1RYP - chains J and Z of the 28 polymer chains in the assembly; structure by X-ray diffraction, 1.90 A resolution.

# Chain J
Name: 20S proteasome
From: Saccharomyces cerevisiae
Notes: EC 3.4.99.46; engineered mutation(s): CHAINS H, V, T1A, CHAIN L, Z, K33R
UniProt: P25451 (PSB3_YEAST); the author numbering skips numbers that UniProt does not, so the offset changes along the chain: -8 to -1 = UniProt 2-9; 1-196 = UniProt 10-205
Chain sequence (204 residues; row label = number of the first residue in the row; note: 1 number in that range is skipped by the numbering (no residue carries it; nothing is unmodelled there); numbers below 1 keep their minus sign (Ser-8 is residue -8)):
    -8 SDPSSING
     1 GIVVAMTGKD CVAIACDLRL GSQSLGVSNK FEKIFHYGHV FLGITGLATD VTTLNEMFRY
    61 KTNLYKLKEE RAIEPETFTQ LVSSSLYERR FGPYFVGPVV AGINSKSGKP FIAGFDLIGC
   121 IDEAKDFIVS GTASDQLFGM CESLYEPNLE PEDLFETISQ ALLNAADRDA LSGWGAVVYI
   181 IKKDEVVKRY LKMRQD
Metal / ion sites: Mg2+ site 1: Gly131, Ser134; Mg2+ site 2: Ala166, Asp169, Ser172; Mg2+ site 3: Asp196 (shared with Ala165(Z), Asp168(Z), Ser171(Z) of chain Z)
UniProt features mapped onto this chain:
  - modified residue: Ser22 (Phosphoserine)
  - cross-link: Lys61 (Glycyl lysine isopeptide (Lys-Gly) (interchain with G-Cter in ubiquitin))

# Chain Z
Name: 20S proteasome
From: Saccharomyces cerevisiae
Notes: EC 3.4.99.46; engineered mutation(s): CHAINS H, V, T1A, CHAIN L, Z, K33R
UniProt: P30656 (PSB5_YEAST); residues 1-212 here correspond to UniProt positions 76-287 (UniProt number = residue number + 75)
Chain sequence (212 residues; each row starts with the number of its first residue):
     1 TTTLAFRFQG GIIVAVDSRA TAGNWVASQT VKRVIEINPF LLGTMAGGAA DCQFWETWLG
    61 SQCRLHELRE KERISVAAAS KILSNLVYQY KGAGLSMGTM ICGYTRKEGP TIYYVDSDGT
   121 RLKGDIFCVG SGQTFAYGVL DSNYKWDLSV EDALYLGKRS ILAAAHRDAY SGGSVNLYHV
   181 TEDGWIYHGN HDVGELFWKV KEEEGSFNNV IG
Construct notes: conflict Arg33 (Lys108 in P30656)
Metal / ion sites: Mg2+: Ala165, Asp168, Ser171 (shared with Asp196(J) of chain J)

# Interface between chain J and chain Z
Pairs across the interface (44):
  Ser-4(J) - Asn24(Z)
  Arg19(J) - Ala169(Z)
  Ser24(J) - Arg167(Z)
  Ser24(J) - Asp168(Z)
  Ser24(J) - Ala169(Z)  hydrogen bond (backbone-backbone)
  Ser24(J) - Tyr170(Z)
  Leu25(J) - Phe135(Z)  hydrophobic
  Leu25(J) - Arg167(Z)
  Gly26(J) - Arg167(Z)  hydrogen bond (backbone-side chain)
  Asn29(J) - Asn209(Z)
  Asn29(J) - Val210(Z)
  Lys30(J) - Asn209(Z)  hydrogen bond (side chain-backbone)
  Lys30(J) - Ile211(Z)
  Gln136(J) - Trp25(Z)
  Asp167(J) - Gln29(Z)
  Arg168(J) - Trp25(Z)
  Arg168(J) - Val26(Z)  hydrogen bond (side chain-backbone)
  Arg168(J) - Ala27(Z)  hydrogen bond (side chain-backbone)
  Arg168(J) - Ser28(Z)
  Asp169(J) - Asn24(Z)
  Asp169(J) - Val26(Z)
  Ala170(J) - Asn24(Z)  hydrogen bond (backbone-backbone)
  Ala170(J) - Val26(Z)
  Ala170(J) - Ala169(Z)
  Ala170(J) - Tyr170(Z)  hydrophobic
  Leu171(J) - Asn24(Z)
  Trp174(J) - His166(Z)  hydrogen bond (side chain-backbone)
  Trp174(J) - Arg167(Z)
  Lys192(J) - Trp198(Z)
  Met193(J) - Trp198(Z)
  Arg194(J) - Gln29(Z)
  Arg194(J) - Gly173(Z)  hydrogen bond (side chain-backbone)
  Arg194(J) - Asp192(Z)  salt bridge
  Arg194(J) - Gly194(Z)
  Gln195(J) - His166(Z)  hydrogen bond (backbone-side chain)
  Gln195(J) - Phe197(Z)
  Gln195(J) - Trp198(Z)
  Gln195(J) - Val210(Z)
  Asp196(J) - Arg19(Z)  salt bridge
  Asp196(J) - Ala165(Z)
  Asp196(J) - Ser171(Z)
  Asp196(J) - Gly172(Z)
  Asp196(J) - Gly173(Z)  hydrogen bond (side chain-backbone)
  Asp196(J) - Val193(Z)
Also at the interface, not in a pair above, chain J (20 interface residues in all): Val27
Also at the interface, not in a pair above, chain Z (27 interface residues in all): Thr21, Gly212

# In short
20 residues of chain J face 27 of chain Z across their interface, with 10 hydrogen bonds and 2 salt bridges.
Among the polar pairs are Arg194(J)-Asp192(Z), Asp196(J)-Arg19(Z) and Gly26(J)-Arg167(Z). Gly131(J) and
Ser134(J) form the Mg2+ site 1.
Chain J is 20S proteasome and chain Z is 20S proteasome, both from Saccharomyces cerevisiae; the structure,
Crystal structure of the 20S proteasome from yeast at 2.4 angstroms resolution, was determined by X-ray
diffraction.
